Entry 8TES (electron microscopy, 3.27 A resolution); this record covers chains G and K of the 24 polymer chains in the assembly.

# Chain G
Molecule: Capsid vertex component 1
Organism: Human herpesvirus 5 strain AD169
UniProt: P16799 (CVC1_HCMVA); residues 1-594 here = UniProt positions 1-594
Chain sequence (594 residues; numbered 1 to 594; the number before each row is that of its first residue):
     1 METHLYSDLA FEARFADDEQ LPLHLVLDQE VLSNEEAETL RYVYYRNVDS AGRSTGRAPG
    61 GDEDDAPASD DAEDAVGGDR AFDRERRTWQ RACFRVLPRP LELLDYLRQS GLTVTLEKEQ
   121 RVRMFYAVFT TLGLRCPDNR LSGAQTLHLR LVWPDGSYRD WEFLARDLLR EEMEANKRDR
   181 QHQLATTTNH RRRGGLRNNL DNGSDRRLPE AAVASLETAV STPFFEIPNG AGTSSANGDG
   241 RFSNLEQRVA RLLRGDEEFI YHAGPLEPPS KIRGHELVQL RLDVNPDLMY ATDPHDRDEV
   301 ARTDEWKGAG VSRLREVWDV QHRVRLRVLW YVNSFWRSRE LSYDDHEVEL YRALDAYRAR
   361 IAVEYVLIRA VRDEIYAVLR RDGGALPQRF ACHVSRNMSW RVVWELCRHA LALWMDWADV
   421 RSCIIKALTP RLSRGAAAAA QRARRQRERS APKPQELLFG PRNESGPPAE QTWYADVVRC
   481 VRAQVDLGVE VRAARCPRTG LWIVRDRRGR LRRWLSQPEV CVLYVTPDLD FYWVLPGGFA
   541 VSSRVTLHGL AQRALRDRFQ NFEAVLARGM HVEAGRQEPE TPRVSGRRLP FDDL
Disordered / not traced: 177-297, 593-594

# Chain K
Molecule: Major capsid protein
Organism: Human herpesvirus 5 strain AD169
UniProt: P16729 (MCP_HCMVA); numbering as in UniProt (aligned over 1-1370)
Chain sequence (1370 residues; each row starts with the number of its first residue):
     1 MENWSALELL PKVGIPTDFL THVKTSAGEE MFEALRIYYG DDPERYNIHF EAIFGTFCNR
    61 LEWVYFLTSG LAAAAHAIKF HDLNKLTTGK MLFHVQVPRV ASGAGLPTSR QTTIMVTKYS
   121 EKSPITIPFE LSAACLTYLR ETFEGTILDK ILNVEAMHTV LRALKNTADA MERGLIHSFL
   181 QTLLRKAPPY FVVQTLVENA TLARQALNRI QRSNILQSFK AKMLATLFLL NRTRDRDYVL
   241 KFLTRLAEAA TDSILDNPTT YTTSSGAKIS GVMVSTANVM QIIMSLLSSH ITKETVSAPA
   301 TYGNFVLSPE NAVTAISYHS ILADFNSYKA HLTSGQPHLP NDSLSQAGAH SLTPLSMDVI
   361 RLGEKTVIME NLRRVYKNTD TKDPLERNVD LTFFFPVGLY LPEDRGYTTV ESKVKLNDTV
   421 RNALPTTAYL LNRDRAVQKI DFVDALKTLC HPVLHEPAPC LQTFTERGPP SEPAMQRLLE
   481 CRFQQEPMGG AARRIPHFYR VRREVPRTVN EMKQDFVVTD FYKVGNITLY TELHPFFDFT
   541 HCQENSETVA LCTPRIVIGN LPDGLAPGPF HELRTWEIME HMRLRPPPDY EETLRLFKTT
   601 VTSPNYPELC YLVDVLVHGN VDAFLLIRTF VARCIVNMFH TRQLLVFAHS YALVTLIAEH
   661 LADGALPPQL LFHYRNLVAV LRLVTRISAL PGLNNGQLAE EPLSAYVNAL HDHRLWPPFV
   721 THLPRNMEGV QVVADRQPLN PANIEARHHG VSDVPRLGAM DADEPLFVDD YRATDDEWTL
   781 QKVFYLCLMP AMTNNRACGL GLNLKTLLVD LFYRPAFLLM PAATAVSTSG TTSKESTSGV
   841 TPEDSIAAQR QAVGEMLTEL VEDVATDAHT PLLQACRELF LAVQFVGEHV KVLEVRAPLD
   901 HAQRQGLPDF ISRQHVLYNG CCVVTAPKTL IEYSLPVPFH RFYSNPTICA ALSDDIKRYV
   961 TEFPHYHRHD GGFPLPTAFA HEYHNWLRSP FSRYSATCPN VLHSVMTLAA MLYKISPVSL
  1021 VLQTKAHIHP GFALTAVRTD TFEVDMLLYS GKSCTSVIIN NPIVTKEERD ISTTYHVTQN
  1081 INTVDMGLGY TSNTCVAYVN RVRTDMGVRV QDLFRVFPMN VYRHDEVDRW IRHAAGVERP
  1141 QLLDTETISM LTFGSMSERN AAATVHGQKA ACELILTPVT MDVNYFKIPN NPRGRASCML
  1201 AVDPYDTEAA TKAIYDHREA DAQTFAATHN PWASQAGCLS DVLYNTRHRE RLGYNSKFYS
  1261 PCAQYFNTEE IIAANKTLFK TIDEYLLRAK DCIRGDTDTQ YVCVEGTEQL IENPCRLTQE
  1321 ALPILSTTTL ALMETKLKGG AGAFATSETH FGNYVVGEII PLQQSMLFNS
Disordered / not traced: 1-44, 141-149, 823-841
Disulfides: Cys1292-Cys1303

# How chain G and chain K interact
Pairs across the interface (50):
  Ser33(G) - Asp909(K)
  Asn34(G) - Pro908(K)
  Asn34(G) - Asp909(K)  hydrogen bond (backbone-side chain)
  Asn34(G) - Arg1123(K)
  Glu35(G) - Asp909(K)  hydrogen bond (backbone-side chain)
  Glu38(G) - Arg1123(K)  salt bridge
  Arg99(G) - Val1121(K)
  Arg99(G) - Tyr1122(K)  hydrogen bond (side chain-backbone)
  Arg99(G) - Arg1123(K)  hydrogen bond (side chain-backbone)
  Arg99(G) - Asp1125(K)  salt bridge
  Pro100(G) - Arg904(K)
  Pro100(G) - Arg1123(K)
  Pro100(G) - His1124(K)
  Arg123(G) - Glu700(K)  salt bridge
  Phe125(G) - His901(K)
  Phe125(G) - Arg904(K)
  His322(G) - Gln737(K)
  His322(G) - Asn740(K)  hydrogen bond
  Val481(G) - Val501(K)
  Val481(G) - Arg503(K)
  Arg482(G) - Phe498(K)  hydrogen bond (side chain-backbone)
  Arg482(G) - Val501(K)  hydrogen bond (side chain-backbone)
  Arg482(G) - Arg503(K)  hydrogen bond (side chain-backbone)
  Gln484(G) - Arg482(K)
  Asp486(G) - Arg482(K)  salt bridge
  Asp486(G) - Asn545(K)
  Asp486(G) - Ser546(K)  hydrogen bond (side chain-backbone)
  Leu487(G) - Asn545(K)  hydrogen bond (backbone-side chain)
  Gly488(G) - Asn545(K)  hydrogen bond (backbone-side chain)
  Val489(G) - Asn545(K)
  Val489(G) - Ser546(K)
  Arg507(G) - Glu547(K)  salt bridge
  Arg508(G) - Pro469(K)
  Arg512(G) - Ser546(K)  hydrogen bond (side chain-backbone)
  Gly586(G) - Val1121(K)
  Gly586(G) - Arg1123(K)
  Arg587(G) - Glu456(K)  salt bridge
  Arg587(G) - Gln905(K)
  Arg587(G) - Asn1120(K)
  Arg587(G) - Val1121(K)  hydrogen bond (backbone-backbone)
  Arg587(G) - Arg1123(K)
  Arg588(G) - Met1119(K)  hydrogen bond
  Arg588(G) - Asn1120(K)
  Leu589(G) - Met1119(K)  hydrogen bond (backbone-backbone)
  Leu589(G) - Pro1140(K)
  Leu589(G) - Gln1141(K)
  Leu589(G) - Leu1142(K)
  Pro590(G) - Leu1142(K)
  Phe591(G) - Met1119(K)  hydrophobic
  Phe591(G) - Leu1142(K)  hydrophobic
Also at the interface, not in a pair above, chain G (28 interface residues in all): Trp318, Trp514, Asp592
Also at the interface, not in a pair above, chain K (34 interface residues in all): Val505, Pro898, Tyr959, Asp1128, Leu1143, Asp1144, Thr1145

# In short
The interface between chain G and chain K involves 28 residues on one side and 34 on the other, with 15
hydrogen bonds and 6 salt bridges. Among the polar pairs are Glu38(G)-Arg1123(K), Arg99(G)-Asp1125(K) and
Arg123(G)-Glu700(K).
Chain G is Capsid vertex component 1 and chain K is Major capsid protein, both from Human herpesvirus 5 strain
AD169; the structure, Human cytomegalovirus portal vertex, virion configuration 2 (VC2), was determined by
electron microscopy, deposited together with 8TEP, 8TET, 8TEU and 8TEW.
